Entry 3D0V (X-ray diffraction, 2.05 A resolution); this record covers chains A and B of the 3 polymer chains in the assembly.

[Chain A]
Molecule: 2F5 Fab heavy chain
From: Homo sapiens
Notes: antibody fragment or engineered binder
Sequence (214 residues; numbered 1 to 214; the number before each row is that of its first residue):
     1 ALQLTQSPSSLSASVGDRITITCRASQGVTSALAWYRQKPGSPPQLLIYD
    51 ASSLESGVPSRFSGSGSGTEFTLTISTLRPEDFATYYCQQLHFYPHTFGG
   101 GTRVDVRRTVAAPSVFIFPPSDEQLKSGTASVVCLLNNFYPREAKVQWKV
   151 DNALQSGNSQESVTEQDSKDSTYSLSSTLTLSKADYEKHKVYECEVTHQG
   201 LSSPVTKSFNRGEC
Disulfides: Cys23-Cys88, Cys134-Cys194

[Chain B]
Molecule: 2F5 Fab light chain
From: Homo sapiens
Notes: antibody fragment or engineered binder
Sequence (237 residues; numbered 1 to 218 plus 19 insertion-coded residues; the number before each row is that of its first residue; a row labelled like 35A-35B holds insertion residues (35A, then the next letters in order)):
     1 RITLKESGPPLVKPTQTLTLTCSFSGFSLSDFGVG
35A-35B VG
    36 WIRQPPGKALEWLAIIYSDDDKRYSPSLNTRLTITKDTSKNQVVLVM
82A-82C TRV
    83 SPVDTATYFCAHRRGPTT
100A-100N LFGVPIARGPVNAM
   101 DVWGQGITVTISSTSTKGPSVFPLAPSSKSTSGGTAALGCLVKDYFPEPV
   151 TVSWNSGALTSGVHTFPAVLQSSGLYSLSSVVTVPSSSLGTQTYTCNVNH
   201 KPSNTKVDKRVEPKSCDK
Disordered / not traced: 126-134, 190-191, 214-218
Disulfides: Cys22-Cys92, Cys140-Cys196

[How chain A and chain B interact]
Residue-residue contacts - 76 pairs, chain A then chain B:
  Ala32(A) - Asn100L(B)
  Ala34(A) - Asn100L(B)
  Ala34(A) - Ala100M(B)  hydrophobic
  Tyr36(A) - Ala100M(B)
  Tyr36(A) - Met100N(B)  hydrogen bond (side chain-backbone)
  Tyr36(A) - Trp103(B)
  Gln38(A) - Gln39(B)  hydrogen bond
  Pro43(A) - Phe91(B)  hydrophobic
  Pro43(A) - Trp103(B)  hydrophobic
  Pro43(A) - Gly104(B)
  Pro44(A) - Leu45(B)  hydrophobic
  Pro44(A) - Trp103(B)
  Leu46(A) - Ala100M(B)  hydrophobic
  Leu46(A) - Asp101(B)
  Tyr49(A) - Arg96(B)
  Tyr49(A) - Gly100I(B)
  Tyr49(A) - Pro100J(B)  hydrophobic
  Tyr49(A) - Asn100L(B)
  Tyr49(A) - Ala100M(B)  hydrophobic
  Asp50(A) - Gly100I(B)
  Asp50(A) - Asn100L(B)  hydrogen bond
  Glu55(A) - Arg96(B)  salt bridge
  Glu55(A) - Asp101(B)
  Tyr87(A) - Gln39(B)  hydrogen bond
  Tyr87(A) - Lys43(B)
  Tyr87(A) - Ala44(B)
  Tyr87(A) - Leu45(B)  hydrophobic
  Gln89(A) - Trp47(B)
  Gln89(A) - Met100N(B)
  Leu91(A) - Arg95(B)
  Leu91(A) - Val100K(B)
  Leu91(A) - Asn100L(B)
  Leu91(A) - Ala100M(B)
  Tyr94(A) - Tyr52(B)  hydrogen bond
  Tyr94(A) - Arg58(B)
  Pro95(A) - Trp47(B)  hydrophobic
  Pro95(A) - Pro61(B)
  His96(A) - Trp47(B)
  His96(A) - Arg95(B)
  Phe98(A) - Ile37(B)  hydrophobic
  Phe98(A) - Leu45(B)
  Phe98(A) - Trp47(B)
  Phe98(A) - Trp103(B)  hydrophobic
  Gly100(A) - Ala44(B)
  Phe116(A) - Thr135(B)
  Phe116(A) - Ala137(B)  hydrophobic
  Phe118(A) - Leu124(B)
  Phe118(A) - Ala125(B)
  Phe118(A) - Ala137(B)
  Ser121(A) - Phe122(B)
  Ser121(A) - Pro123(B)
  Glu123(A) - Phe122(B)
  Glu123(A) - Lys209(B)  salt bridge
  Gln124(A) - Phe122(B)
  Gln124(A) - Lys143(B)
  Ser131(A) - Leu141(B)
  Ser131(A) - Lys143(B)
  Val133(A) - Leu124(B)  hydrophobic
  Leu135(A) - Phe166(B)  hydrophobic
  Leu135(A) - Val181(B)  hydrophobic
  Asn137(A) - His164(B)  hydrogen bond
  Asn137(A) - Thr183(B)
  Asn138(A) - His164(B)
  Gln160(A) - Val169(B)
  Gln160(A) - Leu170(B)  hydrogen bond (side chain-backbone)
  Gln160(A) - Gln171(B)
  Glu161(A) - Val169(B)
  Ser162(A) - Phe166(B)
  Ser162(A) - Pro167(B)  hydrogen bond (side chain-backbone)
  Val163(A) - Pro167(B)
  Thr164(A) - Phe166(B)
  Ser174(A) - His164(B)  hydrogen bond
  Ser174(A) - Phe166(B)
  Leu175(A) - Phe166(B)  hydrophobic
  Ser176(A) - Phe166(B)
  Ser176(A) - Ser179(B)  hydrogen bond
Other interface residues (no listed pair), chain A (41 interface residues in all): Ser31, Leu33, Gly99, Ser127, Thr129
Other interface residues (no listed pair), chain B (46 interface residues in all): Ile50, Ser60, Gln105, Val121, Ala136, Leu138, Thr165

[In short]
The interface between chain A and chain B involves 41 residues on one side and 46 on the other, with 10
hydrogen bonds and 2 salt bridges. Among the polar pairs are Glu55(A)-Arg96(B), Glu123(A)-Lys209(B) and
Tyr36(A)-Met100N(B).
Chain A is 2F5 Fab heavy chain and chain B is 2F5 Fab light chain, both from Homo sapiens; the structure,
Crystal structure of the HIV-1 Cross Neutralizing Monoclonal Antibody 2F5 in complex with gp41 Peptide
LLELDKWASLW, was determined by X-ray diffraction, deposited together with 2P8L, 2P8M, 2P8P, 2PR4, 3DRO and
3DRQ.
